PDB entry 6ST1 | X-ray diffraction, 1.55 A resolution | chain A

# Chain A
Name: Taurine-binding periplasmic protein
Organism: Escherichia coli (strain K12)
Reference sequence: Q47537 (TAUA_ECOLI); residue numbers follow UniProt; this construct covers 22-319
Chain sequence (298 residues; numbered 22 to 319; the number before each row is that of its first residue):
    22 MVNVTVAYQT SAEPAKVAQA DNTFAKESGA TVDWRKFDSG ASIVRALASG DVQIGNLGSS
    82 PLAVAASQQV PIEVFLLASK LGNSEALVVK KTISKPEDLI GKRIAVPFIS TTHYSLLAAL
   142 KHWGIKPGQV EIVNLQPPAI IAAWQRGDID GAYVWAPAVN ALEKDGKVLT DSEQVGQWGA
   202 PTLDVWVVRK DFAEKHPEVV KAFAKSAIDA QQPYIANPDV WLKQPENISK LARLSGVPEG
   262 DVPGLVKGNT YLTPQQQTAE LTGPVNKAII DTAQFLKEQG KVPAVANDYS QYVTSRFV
Sequence notes: conflict Met22 (Ala in Q47537)
What the authors report for this chain:
  - binding site for 2-(N-morpholino)-ethanesulfonic acid: Glu106, Trp176, Asp205

# Summary
From the paper: a binding site for 2-(N-morpholino)-ethanesulfonic acid at Glu106, Trp176 and Asp205.
Chain A is Taurine-binding periplasmic protein (Escherichia coli (strain K12)); the structure, Taurine ABC
transporter substrate binding protein TauA from E. coli in complex with 2-(N-Morpholino)ethanesulfonic acid
(MES), was determined by X-ray diffraction (same publication as 6SSY, 6ST0 and 6STL).
